8GQR - chain A; structure by X-ray diffraction, 2.10 A resolution.

# Chain A
Name: VioD
From: Duganella sp. ZLP-XI
UniProtKB: A0A024AX32 (A0A024AX32_9BURK); residues 0-371 here correspond to UniProt positions 1-372 (UniProt number = residue number + 1)
Chain sequence (403 residues; each row starts with the number of its first residue; numbers below 1 keep their minus sign (Met-23 is residue -23)):
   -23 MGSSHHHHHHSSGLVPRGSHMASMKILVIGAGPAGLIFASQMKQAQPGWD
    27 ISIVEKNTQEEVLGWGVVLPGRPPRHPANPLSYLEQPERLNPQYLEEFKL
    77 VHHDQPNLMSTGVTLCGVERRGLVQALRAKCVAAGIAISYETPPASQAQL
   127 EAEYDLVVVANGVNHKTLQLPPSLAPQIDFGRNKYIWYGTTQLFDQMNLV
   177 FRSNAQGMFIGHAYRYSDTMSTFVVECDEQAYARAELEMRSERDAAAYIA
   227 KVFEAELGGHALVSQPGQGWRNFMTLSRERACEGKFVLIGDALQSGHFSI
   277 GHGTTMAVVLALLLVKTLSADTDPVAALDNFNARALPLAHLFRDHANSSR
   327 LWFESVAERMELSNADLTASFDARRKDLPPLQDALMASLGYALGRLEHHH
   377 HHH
Unresolved in the structure: -23 to -2, 140-143, 371-379
Sequence notes: initiating methionine (-23); expression tag (-22 to -1, 372-379)
Ligand contacts: FAD (flavin-adenine dinucleotide): Ile5, Gly6, Ala7, Gly8, Pro9, Ala10, Gly11, Val30, Glu31, Lys32, Asn33, Val43, Val44, Leu45, Arg96, Arg104, Ala136, Asn137, Gly138, Tyr161, Trp163, Tyr190, Val200, Phe249, Ile265, Gly266, Asp267, Ala268, Phe274, Gly277, His278, Gly279, Thr280, Thr281, Ala283

# Summary
Bound to chain A: flavin-adenine dinucleotide.
Chain A is VioD (Duganella sp. ZLP-XI); the structure, Crystal structure of VioD with FAD, was determined by
X-ray diffraction together with 8H0M from the same study.
